5DGC - chain A; structure by X-ray diffraction, 1.94 A resolution.

# Chain A
Protein: Chemotaxis protein CheY
Organism: Escherichia coli O157:H7
UniProt: P0AE68 (CHEY_ECO57); numbering as in UniProt (aligned over 2-129)
Amino-acid sequence (128 residues; row label = number of the first residue in the row):
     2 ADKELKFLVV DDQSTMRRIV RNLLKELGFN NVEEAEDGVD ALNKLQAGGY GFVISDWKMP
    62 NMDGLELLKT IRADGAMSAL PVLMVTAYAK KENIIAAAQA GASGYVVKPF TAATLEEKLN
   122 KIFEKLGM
Differences from the reference sequence: engineered mutation Gln14 (Phe in P0AE68), Lys59 (Asn in P0AE68), Tyr89 (Glu in P0AE68)
Ion coordination: Mn2+: Asp13, Asp57, Lys59 (together with beryllium trifluoride, imidazole); beryllium trifluoride ion near Asp57 (its only coordinating residue here)
Swiss-Prot annotation at these positions:
  - binding site (Mg(2+)): Asp12, Asp13, Asp57
  - modified residue: Asp57 (4-aspartylphosphate), Lys92 (N6-acetyllysine), Lys109 (N6-acetyllysine)

# In short
The Mn2+ site is built by Asp13, Asp57 and Lys59. From UniProt: 3 Mg2+-binding residues.
Chain A is Chemotaxis protein CheY (Escherichia coli O157:H7); the structure, Reaction of phosphorylated CheY
with imidazole 2 of 3, was determined by X-ray diffraction, deposited together with 5D2C and 5DKF.
